PDB entry 6EMY | X-ray diffraction, 2.50 A resolution | chains A and C of the 6 polymer chains in the assembly

[Chain A]
Protein: Int protein
Source organism: Enterococcus faecalis
UniProt: Q7BP35 (Q7BP35_ENTFL); numbering as in UniProt (aligned over 82-397)
Sequence (317 residues; numbered 81 to 397; the number before each row is that of its first residue):
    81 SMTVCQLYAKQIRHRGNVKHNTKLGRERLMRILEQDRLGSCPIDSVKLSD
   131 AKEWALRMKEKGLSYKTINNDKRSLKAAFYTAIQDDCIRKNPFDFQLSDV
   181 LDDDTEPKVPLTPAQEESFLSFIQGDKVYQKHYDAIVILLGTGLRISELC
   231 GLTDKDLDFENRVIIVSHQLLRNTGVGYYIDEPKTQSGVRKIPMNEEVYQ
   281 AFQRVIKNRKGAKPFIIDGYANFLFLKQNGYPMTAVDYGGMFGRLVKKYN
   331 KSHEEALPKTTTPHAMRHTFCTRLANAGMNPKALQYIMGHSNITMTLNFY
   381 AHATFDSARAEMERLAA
Unresolved in the structure: 81, 167
Differences from the reference sequence: expression tag (81); engineered mutation Phe379 (Tyr in Q7BP35)
From the paper describing this entry:
  - mutagenesis - R153A, R153A/Y160A: decreased catalytic activity on strand exchange
  - mutagenesis - R153A, R153A/Y160A: decreased catalytic activity on excision
  - mutagenesis - R153A/Y160A: unchanged catalytic activity
  - mutagenesis - R225K: abolished catalytic activity
  - catalytic residues: Tyr380
  - mutagenesis - Y380F: unchanged catalytic activity on cleave DNA
  - mutagenesis - Y380F: abolished catalytic activity on strand exchange

[Chain C]
Molecule: 20-nt DNA strand
Sequence (20 nucleotides; row label = number of the first residue in the row; numbers below 1 keep their minus sign (DC-20 is residue -20)):
   -20 CTAAAATCCCATATAATTTT
Unresolved in the structure: -20

[Interface between chain A and chain C]
Pairs across the interface (43):
  Arg108(A) with DA-5(C), base contact; DT-4(C), base contact
  Arg111(A) with DA-6(C), salt bridge to the phosphate
  Lys141(A) with DA-5(C), salt bridge to the phosphate
  Gly142(A) with DT-4(C), phosphate contact
  Leu143(A) with DA-5(C), sugar contact; DT-4(C), phosphate contact
  Ser144(A) with DT-4(C), hydrogen bond to the phosphate; DT-3(C), phosphate contact
  Lys146(A) with DT-3(C), phosphate contact; DT-2(C), salt bridge to the phosphate
  Thr147(A) with DT-4(C), hydrogen bond to the phosphate; DT-3(C), base contact
  Asn150(A) with DT-3(C), hydrogen bond to the base; DT-2(C), hydrogen bond to the base
  Thr185(A) with DT-3(C), phosphate contact
  Lys188(A) with DT-3(C), salt bridge to the phosphate
  Val208(A) with DC-12(C), phosphate contact
  Tyr209(A) with DC-12(C), hydrogen bond to the phosphate
  Lys211(A) with DC-11(C), salt bridge to the phosphate
  Arg225(A) with DT-1(C), salt bridge to the phosphate
  Arg252(A) with DT-9(C), salt bridge to the phosphate
  Thr254(A) with DA-8(C), hydrogen bond to the phosphate; DT-7(C), base contact
  Lys307(A) with DA-10(C), phosphate contact; DT-9(C), salt bridge to the phosphate
  Gln308(A) with DC-11(C), sugar contact; DA-10(C), hydrogen bond to the phosphate
  Asn309(A) with DA-10(C), hydrogen bond to the phosphate
  Val316(A) with DT-9(C), base contact
  Asp317(A) with DA-10(C), sugar contact; DT-9(C), base contact
  Arg324(A) with DC-12(C), phosphate contact; DC-11(C), salt bridge to the phosphate; DA-10(C), hydrogen bond to the base
  Lys328(A) with DC-12(C), salt bridge to the phosphate
  Arg347(A) with DT-2(C), phosphate contact; DT-1(C), salt bridge to the phosphate
  His370(A) with DT-1(C), salt bridge to the phosphate
  Ser371(A) with DT-1(C), hydrogen bond to the phosphate
  Asn372(A) with DT-1(C), hydrogen bond to the phosphate
  Met375(A) with DT-2(C), sugar contact; DT-1(C), phosphate contact
Interface residues without a listed pair, chain A (31 interface residues in all): His344, His348

[Summary]
31 residues of chain A and 12 residues of chain C are in contact, with 11 hydrogen bonds and 12 salt bridges.
Among the polar pairs are Asn150(A)-DT-3(C), Asn150(A)-DT-2(C) and Arg324(A)-DA-10(C). The paper reports the
catalytic residue Tyr380(A); R153A and R153A/Y160A of chain A reduce catalytic activity on strand exchange; 4
substitutions were tested in all.
Chain A is Int protein (Enterococcus faecalis) and chain C is a 20-nt DNA strand; the structure, Structure of
the Tn1549 transposon Integrase (aa 82-397, Y379F) in complex with transposon right end DNA, was determined by
X-ray diffraction (same publication as 6EMZ, 6EN0, 6EN1 and 6EN2).
